7AR7 - chains E and F of the 46 polymer chains in the assembly; structure by electron microscopy, 3.72 A resolution.

== Chain E ==
Protein: NADH dehydrogenase [ubiquinone] flavoprotein 2, mitochondrial
From: Arabidopsis thaliana
Notes: EC 7.1.1.2
UniProtKB: O22769 (NDUV2_ARATH); numbering as in UniProt (aligned over 30-221)
Chain sequence (192 residues; each row starts with the number of its first residue):
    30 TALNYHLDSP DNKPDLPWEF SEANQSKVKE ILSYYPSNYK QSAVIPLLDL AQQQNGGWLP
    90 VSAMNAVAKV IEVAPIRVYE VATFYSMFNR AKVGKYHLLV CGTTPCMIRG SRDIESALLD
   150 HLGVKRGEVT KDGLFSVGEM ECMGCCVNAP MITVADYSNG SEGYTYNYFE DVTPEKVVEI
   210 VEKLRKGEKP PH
Curated features (UniProtKB/Swiss-Prot):
  - binding site ([2Fe-2S] cluster): Cys130, Cys135, Cys171, Cys175
Bound ions: 2Fe-2S cluster Fe: Cys135, Cys171, Cys175
Residues lining bound ligands: 2Fe-2S cluster (FES): Cys130, Gly131, Thr132, Cys135, Ser140, Met169, Cys171, Cys175, Asn177, Ala178, Met180

== Chain F ==
Protein: NADH dehydrogenase [ubiquinone] flavoprotein 1, mitochondrial
From: Arabidopsis thaliana
Notes: EC 7.1.1.2
UniProtKB: Q9FNN5 (NDUV1_ARATH); numbering as in UniProt (aligned over 51-484)
Chain sequence (434 residues; numbered 51 to 484; the number before each row is that of its first residue):
    51 EKTHFGGLKD EDRIFTNLYG LHDPFLKGAM KRGDWHRTKD LVLKGTDWIV NEMKKSGLRG
   111 RGGAGFPSGL KWSFMPKVSD GRPSYLVVNA DESEPGTCKD REIMRHDPHK LLEGCLIAGV
   171 GMRASAAYIY IRGEYVNERL NLEKARREAY AAGLLGKNAC GSGYDFEVYI HFGAGAYICG
   231 EETALLESLE GKQGKPRLKP PFPANAGLYG CPTTVTNVET VAVSPTILRR GPEWFSSFGR
   291 KNNAGTKLFC ISGHVNKPCT VEEEMSIPLK ELIERHCGGV RGGWDNLLAI IPGGSSVPLI
   351 PKNICEDVLM DFDALKAVQS GLGTAAVIVM DKSTDVVDAI ARLSYFYKHE SCGQCTPCRE
   411 GTGWLWMIME RMKVGNAKLE EIDMLQEVTK QIEGHTICAL GDAAAWPVQG LIRHFRPELE
   471 RRIRERAERE LLQA
Curated features (UniProtKB/Swiss-Prot):
  - binding site (NADH): Gly110 to Gly119
  - binding site (FMN): Phe222 to Thr270
  - binding site ([4Fe-4S] cluster): Cys402, Cys405, Cys408, Cys448
Bound ions: 4Fe-4S cluster Fe: Cys402, Cys405, Cys408, Cys448
Residues lining bound ligands:
  - FMN (flavin mononucleotide): Gly110, Arg111, Gly112, Ala114, Gly115, Phe116, Lys121, Asn139, Asp141, Glu142, Ser143, Tyr227, Ile228, Gly230, Glu231, Glu232, Val265, Thr266, Asn267, Thr270, Ala449, Leu450
  - 4Fe-4S cluster (SF4): Ile228, Pro246, Ser401, Cys402, Gly403, Gln404, Cys405, Cys408, Arg409, Thr446, Ile447, Cys448, Leu450, Gly451

== Chain E / chain F interface ==
Cross-chain cystine bridges: Cys174(E)-Cys148(F)
Pairs across the interface (70; chain E residue first):
  Tyr63(E) - Tyr178(F)  hydrogen bond (backbone-side chain)
  Tyr63(E) - Tyr219(F)
  Tyr64(E) - His221(F)  hydrogen bond
  Tyr64(E) - Tyr259(F)
  Tyr68(E) - Tyr259(F)  hydrogen bond (side chain-backbone)
  Gln70(E) - Gly241(F)  hydrogen bond (side chain-backbone)
  Ser71(E) - His221(F)
  Ser71(E) - Leu239(F)  hydrogen bond (side chain-backbone)
  Ser71(E) - Glu240(F)
  Ser71(E) - Gly241(F)
  Ser71(E) - Tyr259(F)  hydrogen bond
  Val73(E) - Gly241(F)
  Ile74(E) - Phe222(F)
  Pro75(E) - His221(F)
  Pro75(E) - Phe222(F)  hydrophobic
  Asp78(E) - Phe222(F)
  Glu109(E) - Gln243(F)  hydrogen bond (backbone-side chain)
  Val110(E) - Gly241(F)
  Val110(E) - Lys242(F)
  Phe113(E) - Ile228(F)  hydrophobic
  Phe113(E) - Gln243(F)
  Phe113(E) - Gly244(F)
  Phe113(E) - Lys245(F)
  Phe113(E) - Cys402(F)  hydrophobic
  Tyr114(E) - Ala224(F)
  Tyr114(E) - Ala226(F)  hydrophobic
  Tyr114(E) - Cys229(F)  hydrophobic
  Tyr114(E) - Ser238(F)  hydrogen bond
  Tyr114(E) - Lys242(F)  hydrogen bond (side chain-backbone)
  Tyr114(E) - Gln243(F)
  Tyr114(E) - Gly244(F)  hydrogen bond (side chain-backbone)
  Ser115(E) - Ala224(F)
  Ser115(E) - Gly225(F)  hydrogen bond (side chain-backbone)
  Met116(E) - Glu184(F)
  Met116(E) - Ala224(F)  hydrogen bond (backbone-backbone)
  Phe117(E) - Ala224(F)  hydrophobic
  Thr132(E) - Pro145(F)
  Thr132(E) - Phe396(F)
  Thr133(E) - Ala389(F)  hydrogen bond (side chain-backbone)
  Thr133(E) - Arg392(F)  hydrogen bond
  Thr133(E) - Leu393(F)
  Pro134(E) - Pro145(F)
  Met136(E) - Arg392(F)
  Ile137(E) - His304(F)
  Ile137(E) - Arg392(F)
  Arg138(E) - Ser302(F)
  Arg138(E) - Gly303(F)  hydrogen bond (side chain-backbone)
  Arg141(E) - Arg392(F)
  Glu170(E) - Arg182(F)
  Glu170(E) - His399(F)
  Glu170(E) - Glu400(F)
  Cys171(E) - Pro145(F)  hydrophobic
  Cys171(E) - Arg182(F)  hydrogen bond (backbone-side chain)
  Met172(E) - Glu142(F)
  Met172(E) - Thr147(F)
  Met172(E) - Arg151(F)
  Met172(E) - Arg182(F)  hydrogen bond (backbone-side chain)
  Met172(E) - Tyr185(F)  hydrogen bond (backbone-side chain)
  Gly173(E) - Gly146(F)  hydrogen bond (backbone-backbone)
  Gly173(E) - Thr147(F)
  Gly173(E) - Cys148(F)
  Cys174(E) - Cys148(F)  disulfide
  Cys174(E) - Arg151(F)  hydrogen bond
  Cys174(E) - Cys300(F)  hydrophobic
  Val176(E) - Pro308(F)  hydrophobic
  Tyr195(E) - Glu184(F)
  Tyr195(E) - Val186(F)  hydrophobic
  Tyr195(E) - Asn187(F)  hydrogen bond (backbone-side chain)
  Asn196(E) - Asn187(F)  hydrogen bond
  Tyr197(E) - Glu184(F)
Other interface residues (no listed pair), chain E (34 interface residues in all): Pro65, Tyr193
Other interface residues (no listed pair), chain F (47 interface residues in all): Gly183, Arg189, Arg196, Ile220, Gly223, Ile378

== Overview ==
Chain E and chain F form an interface of 34 and 47 residues respectively, with 1 disulfide bond and 22
hydrogen bonds. Among the polar pairs are Tyr63(E)-Tyr178(F), Tyr64(E)-His221(F) and Tyr68(E)-Tyr259(F). Chain
E binds 2Fe-2S cluster. Chain F binds flavin mononucleotide and 4Fe-4S cluster.
Here chain E is NADH dehydrogenase [ubiquinone] flavoprotein 2, mitochondrial and chain F is NADH
dehydrogenase [ubiquinone] flavoprotein 1, mitochondrial, both from Arabidopsis thaliana. Entry 7AR7 (Cryo-EM
structure of Arabidopsis thaliana complex-I (open conformation)) was determined by electron microscopy,
deposited together with 7AQQ, 7AQR, 7AQW, 7AR8, 7AR9, 7ARB, 7ARC and 7ARD.
